Entry 5LRE (X-ray diffraction, 1.80 A resolution); this record covers chain A.

# Chain A
Molecule: Glycogen phosphorylase, muscle form
Organism: Oryctolagus cuniculus
Notes: EC 2.4.1.1
Reference sequence: P00489 (PYGM_RABIT); residues 1-842 here correspond to UniProt positions 2-843 (UniProt number = residue number + 1)
Chain sequence (842 residues; numbered 1 to 842; the number before each row is that of its first residue):
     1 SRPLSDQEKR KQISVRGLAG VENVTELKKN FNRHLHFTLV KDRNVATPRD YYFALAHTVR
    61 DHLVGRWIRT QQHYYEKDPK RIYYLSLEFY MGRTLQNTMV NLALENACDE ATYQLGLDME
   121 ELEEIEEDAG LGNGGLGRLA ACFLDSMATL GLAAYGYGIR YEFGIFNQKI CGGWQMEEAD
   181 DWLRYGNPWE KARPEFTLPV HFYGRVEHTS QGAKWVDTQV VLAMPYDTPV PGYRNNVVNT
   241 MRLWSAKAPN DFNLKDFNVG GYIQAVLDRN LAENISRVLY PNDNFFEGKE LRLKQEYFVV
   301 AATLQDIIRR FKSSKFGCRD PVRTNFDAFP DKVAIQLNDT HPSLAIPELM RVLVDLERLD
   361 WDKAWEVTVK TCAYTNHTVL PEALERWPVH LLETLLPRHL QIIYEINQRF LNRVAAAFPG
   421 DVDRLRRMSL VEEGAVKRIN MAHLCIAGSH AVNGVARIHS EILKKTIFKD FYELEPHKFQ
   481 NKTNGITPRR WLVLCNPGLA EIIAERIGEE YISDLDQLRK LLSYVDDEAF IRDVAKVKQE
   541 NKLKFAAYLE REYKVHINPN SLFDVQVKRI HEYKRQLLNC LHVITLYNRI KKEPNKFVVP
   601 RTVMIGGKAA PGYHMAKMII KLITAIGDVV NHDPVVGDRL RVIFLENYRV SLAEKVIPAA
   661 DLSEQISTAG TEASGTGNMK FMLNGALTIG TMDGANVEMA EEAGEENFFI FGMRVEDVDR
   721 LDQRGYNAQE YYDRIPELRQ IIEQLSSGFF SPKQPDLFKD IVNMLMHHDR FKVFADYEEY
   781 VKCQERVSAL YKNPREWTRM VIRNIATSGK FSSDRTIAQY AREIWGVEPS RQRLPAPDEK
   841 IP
Not modelled in the structure: 1-11, 255-260, 315-323, 837-842
Glycans and other covalent adducts: pyridoxal phosphate (PLP) linked to Lys680
Ligand contacts:
  - KS3 ((2R,3S,4R,5R,6S)-2-(hydroxymethyl)-6-(3-naphthalen-2-yl-1H-1,2,4-triazol-5-yl)oxane-3,4,5-triol), molecule 1: Arg60, Leu63, Val64, Trp67, Pro188, Trp189, Glu190, Lys191, Ala192, Tyr226, Pro229
  - KS3, molecule 2: Glu88, Gly135, Leu136, Leu139, Asn282, Asp283, Asn284, Phe285, Phe286, Arg292, His341, His377, Thr378, Ala383, Val455, Asn484, Tyr573, Glu672, Ala673, Ser674, Gly675, Thr676
  - pyridoxal phosphate (PLP): Tyr90, Gly134, Gly135, Arg138, Trp491, Val567, Lys568, Lys574, Tyr648, Arg649, Val650, Ala653, Gln665, Gly675, Thr676, Gly677
UniProt features mapped onto this chain:
  - binding site (AMP): Asp42, Tyr75, Arg309 to Cys318
  - site: Cys108 (Involved in the association of subunits), Cys142 (Involved in the association of subunits), Tyr155 (Can be labeled by an AMP analog)
  - modified residue: Ser1 (N-acetylserine), Ser14 (Phosphoserine), Tyr203 (Phosphotyrosine), Tyr226 (Phosphotyrosine), Ser429 (Phosphoserine), Tyr472 (Phosphotyrosine), Ser513 (Phosphoserine), Lys680 (N6-(pyridoxal phosphate)lysine), Ser746 (Phosphoserine), Ser747 (Phosphoserine)

# In short
Chain A binds compound KS3. Covalently linked pyridoxal phosphate: at Lys680. UniProt lists 12 AMP-binding
residues.
Chain A is Glycogen phosphorylase, muscle form (Oryctolagus cuniculus); the structure, Crystal structure of
Glycogen Phosphorylase b in complex with KS382, was determined by X-ray diffraction (same publication as 5JTT
and 5JTU).
